8EG7 - chains J and K of the 8 polymer chains in the assembly; structure by electron microscopy, 3.20 A resolution.

# Chain J
Name: DNA-directed RNA polymerase subunit beta'
From: Escherichia coli
Notes: EC 2.7.7.6
Reference sequence: C3SIA2 (C3SIA2_ECOLX); residue numbers follow UniProt; this construct covers 2-1407
Amino-acid sequence (1407 residues; each row starts with the number of its first residue):
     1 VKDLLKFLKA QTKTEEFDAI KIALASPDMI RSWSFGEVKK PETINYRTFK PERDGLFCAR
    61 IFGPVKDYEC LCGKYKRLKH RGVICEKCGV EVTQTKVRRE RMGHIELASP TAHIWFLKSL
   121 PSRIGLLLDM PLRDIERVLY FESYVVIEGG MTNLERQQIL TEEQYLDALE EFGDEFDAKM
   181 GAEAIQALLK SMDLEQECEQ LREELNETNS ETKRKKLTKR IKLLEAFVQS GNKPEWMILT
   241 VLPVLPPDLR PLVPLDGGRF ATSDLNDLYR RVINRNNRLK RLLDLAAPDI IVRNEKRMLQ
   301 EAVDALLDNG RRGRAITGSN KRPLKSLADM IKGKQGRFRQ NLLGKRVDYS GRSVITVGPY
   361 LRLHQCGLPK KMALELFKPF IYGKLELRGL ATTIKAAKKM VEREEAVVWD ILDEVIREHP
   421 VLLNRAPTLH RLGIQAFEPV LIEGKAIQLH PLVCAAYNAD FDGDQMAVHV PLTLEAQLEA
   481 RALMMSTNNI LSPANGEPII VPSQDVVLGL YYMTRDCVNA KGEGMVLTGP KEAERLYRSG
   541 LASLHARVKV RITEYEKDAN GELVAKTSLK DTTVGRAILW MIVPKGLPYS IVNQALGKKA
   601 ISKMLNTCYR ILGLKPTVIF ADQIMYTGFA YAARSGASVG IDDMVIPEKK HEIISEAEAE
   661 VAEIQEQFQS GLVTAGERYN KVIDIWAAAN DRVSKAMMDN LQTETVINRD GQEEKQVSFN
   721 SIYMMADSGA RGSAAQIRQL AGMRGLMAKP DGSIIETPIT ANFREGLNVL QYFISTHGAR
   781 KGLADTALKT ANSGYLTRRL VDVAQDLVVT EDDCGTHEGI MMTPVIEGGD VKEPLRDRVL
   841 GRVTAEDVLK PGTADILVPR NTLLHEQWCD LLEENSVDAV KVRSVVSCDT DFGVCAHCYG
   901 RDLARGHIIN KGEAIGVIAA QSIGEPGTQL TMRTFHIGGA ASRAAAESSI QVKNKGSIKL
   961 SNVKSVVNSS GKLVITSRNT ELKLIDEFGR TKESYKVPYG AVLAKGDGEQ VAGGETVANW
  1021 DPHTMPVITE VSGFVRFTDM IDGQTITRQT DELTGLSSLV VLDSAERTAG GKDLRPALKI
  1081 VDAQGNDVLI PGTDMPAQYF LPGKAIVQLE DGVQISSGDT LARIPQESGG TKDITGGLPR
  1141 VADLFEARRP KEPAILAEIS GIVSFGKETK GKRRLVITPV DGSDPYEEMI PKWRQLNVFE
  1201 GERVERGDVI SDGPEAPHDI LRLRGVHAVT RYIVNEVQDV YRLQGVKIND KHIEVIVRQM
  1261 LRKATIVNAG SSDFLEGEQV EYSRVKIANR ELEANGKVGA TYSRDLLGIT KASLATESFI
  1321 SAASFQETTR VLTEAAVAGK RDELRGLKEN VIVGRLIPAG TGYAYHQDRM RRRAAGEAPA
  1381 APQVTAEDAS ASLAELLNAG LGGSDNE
Not modelled in the structure: 1-15, 933-947, 1127-1134, 1374-1407
Differences from the reference sequence: expression tag (1)
Ion coordination: Zn2+ site 1: C70, C72, C85, C88; Mg2+: D460, D462, D464 (shared with 1 residue of chain R); Zn2+ site 2: C814, C888, C895, C898

# Chain K
Name: DNA-directed RNA polymerase subunit omega
From: Escherichia coli
Notes: EC 2.7.7.6
Reference sequence: P0A802 (RPOZ_ECO57); numbering as in UniProt (aligned over 1-91)
Amino-acid sequence (91 residues; row label = number of the first residue in the row):
     1 MARVTVQDAV EKIGNRFDLV LVAARRARQM QVGGKDPLVP EENDKTTVIA LREIEEGLIN
    61 NQILDVRERQ EQQEQEAAEL QAVTAIAEGR R
Not modelled in the structure: 1, 85-91

# Chain J / chain K interface
Residue-residue contacts - 48 pairs, chain J then chain K:
  R362(J) with V4(K)
  H364(J) with V4(K)
  E414(J) with K45(K), hydrogen bond (backbone-side chain)
  V415(J) with K45(K)
  R417(J) with N43(K), hydrogen bond (side chain-backbone); D44(K), salt bridge; K45(K)
  E418(J) with A2(K); D44(K); K45(K), hydrogen bond (side chain-backbone); V48(K)
  E438(J) with R3(K)
  T473(J) with R28(K), hydrogen bond
  L474(J) with A27(K); R28(K); Q31(K); T47(K)
  E475(J) with A24(K); R28(K), salt bridge
  L478(J) with V20(K); A23(K); A24(K); T47(K); L51(K), hydrophobic
  E479(J) with V20(K)
  R481(J) with R3(K); V48(K); L51(K)
  A482(J) with V6(K), hydrophobic; R16(K), hydrogen bond (backbone-side chain); V20(K), hydrophobic
  L483(J) with R16(K); F17(K), hydrophobic
  T487(J) with V4(K), hydrogen bond (side chain-backbone); T5(K)
  N488(J) with R16(K)
  L614(J) with T5(K); Q7(K)
  K615(J) with T5(K)
  R905(J) with R16(K)
  N910(J) with N15(K), hydrogen bond (side chain-backbone); R16(K); F17(K)
  E913(J) with F17(K)
  T1361(J) with F17(K); V20(K); L21(K)
  A1364(J) with L21(K), hydrophobic
Interface residues without a listed pair, chain J (28 interface residues in all): Q477, V618, K911, G1360
Interface residues without a listed pair, chain K (27 interface residues in all): D8, G14, L19, E42, T46

# In short
28 residues of chain J and 27 residues of chain K are in contact, with 7 hydrogen bonds and 2 salt bridges.
Polar pairs include R417(J)-D44(K), E475(J)-R28(K) and E414(J)-K45(K). D460(J), D462(J) and D464(J) form the
Mg2+ site.
Here chain J is DNA-directed RNA polymerase subunit beta' and chain K is DNA-directed RNA polymerase subunit
omega, both from Escherichia coli. Entry 8EG7 (Cryo-EM structure of pre-consensus elemental paused elongation
complex) was determined by electron microscopy (same publication as 8EG8, 8EGB, 8EH8, 8EH9, 8EHA, 8EHF and
8EHI).
